8A8W - chains D and G of the 7 polymer chains in the assembly; structure by electron microscopy, 4.29 A resolution (low resolution: residue-level contacts below are approximate; hydrogen-bond / salt-bridge calls are withheld).

# Chain D
Name: ATP-dependent Clp protease ATP-binding subunit ClpC1
Source organism: Mycobacterium tuberculosis
Notes: EC 3.4.-.-
Reference sequence: P9WPC9 (CLPC1_MYCTU); residues 1-848 here = UniProt positions 1-848
Sequence (856 residues; row label = number of the first residue in the row):
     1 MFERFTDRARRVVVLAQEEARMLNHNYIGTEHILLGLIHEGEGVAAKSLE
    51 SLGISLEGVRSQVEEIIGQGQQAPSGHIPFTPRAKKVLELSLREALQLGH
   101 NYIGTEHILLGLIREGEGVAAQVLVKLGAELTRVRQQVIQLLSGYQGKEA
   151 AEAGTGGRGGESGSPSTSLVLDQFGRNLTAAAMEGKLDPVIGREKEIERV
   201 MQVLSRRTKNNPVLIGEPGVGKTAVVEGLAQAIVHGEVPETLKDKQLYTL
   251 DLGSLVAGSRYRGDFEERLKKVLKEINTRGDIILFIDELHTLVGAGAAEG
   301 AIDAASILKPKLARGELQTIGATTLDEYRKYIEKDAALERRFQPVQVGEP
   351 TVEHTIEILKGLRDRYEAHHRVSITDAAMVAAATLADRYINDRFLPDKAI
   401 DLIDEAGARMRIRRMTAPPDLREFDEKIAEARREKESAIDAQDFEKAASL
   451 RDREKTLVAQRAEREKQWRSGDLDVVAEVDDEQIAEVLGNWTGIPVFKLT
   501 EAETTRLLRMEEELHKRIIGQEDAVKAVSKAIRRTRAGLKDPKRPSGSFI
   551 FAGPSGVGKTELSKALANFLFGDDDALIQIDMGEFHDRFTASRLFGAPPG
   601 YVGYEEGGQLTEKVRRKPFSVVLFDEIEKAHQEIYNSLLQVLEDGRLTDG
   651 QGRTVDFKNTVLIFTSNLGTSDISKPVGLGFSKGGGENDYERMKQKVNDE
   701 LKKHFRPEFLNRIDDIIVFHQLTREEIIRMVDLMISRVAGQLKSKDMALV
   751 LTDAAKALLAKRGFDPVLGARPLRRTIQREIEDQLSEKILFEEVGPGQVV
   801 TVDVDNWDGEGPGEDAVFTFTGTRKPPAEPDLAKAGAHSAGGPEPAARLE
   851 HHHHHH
Not modelled in the structure: 1-167, 416-474, 671-688, 822-856
Sequence notes: expression tag (849-856)
Curated features (UniProtKB/Swiss-Prot):
  - binding site (ATP): Gly216 to Thr223, Gly553 to Thr560
Small-molecule neighbours:
  - ADP (adenosine-5'-diphosphate), molecule 1: Asp188, Pro189, Val190, Ile191, Arg193, Glu217, Pro218, Gly219, Val220, Gly221, Lys222, Thr223, Ala224, Ile358, Leu362, Pro396
  - ADP, molecule 2: Ala313, Arg314, Arg340, Arg341
  - ADP, molecule 3: Arg517, Ile518, Ile519, Pro554, Ser555, Gly556, Val557, Gly558, Lys559, Thr560, Glu561, Asp625, Met730, Met734, Ala770, Arg771, Arg774
Reported in the primary citation:
  - mutagenesis - F444A: increased catalytic activity (ATPase activity)
  - mutagenesis - F444A: unchanged catalytic activity on FITC-casein
  - mutagenesis - F444A: unchanged catalytic activity on GFPssra

# Chain G
Name: Bound polypeptide
Source organism: Mycobacterium tuberculosis
Sequence (25 residues; each row starts with the number of its first residue; X marks 25 residues of unknown identity (built as UNK)):
     1 XXXXXXXXXXXXXXXXXXXXXXXXX

# Chain D / chain G interface
Chain D side of the interface, 10 residues: Arg260, Tyr261, Arg262, Ala297, Glu299, Gly300, Phe589, Gly600, Tyr601, Val602

# In short
No residue of chain D is in contact with chain G. Ligands of chain D: 3 copies of ADP. From UniProt: 16
ATP-binding residues on chain D. From the paper: F444A of chain D increases catalytic activity (ATPase
activity); F444A of chain D leaves catalytic activity on FITC-casein unchanged.
Chain D is ATP-dependent Clp protease ATP-binding subunit ClpC1 and chain G is Bound polypeptide, both from
Mycobacterium tuberculosis; the structure, Mycobacterium tuberculosis ClpC1 hexamer structure bound to the
natural product antibiotic Ecumycin (class 1), was determined by electron microscopy together with 8A8U and
8A8V from the same study.
